Entry 8WIW (electron microscopy, 5.60 A resolution (low resolution: residue-level contacts below are approximate; hydrogen-bond / salt-bridge calls are withheld)); this record covers chains Z and a of the 238 polymer chains in the assembly.

Chain Z (and a):
Protein: Flagellar motor switch protein FliG
Source organism: Salmonella enterica subsp. enterica serovar Typhimurium str. LT2
Notes: chain a of this document is another copy of the same molecule, construct and numbering; everything in this record applies to it too
Reference sequence: P0A1J9 (FLIG_SALTY); residue numbers follow UniProt; this construct covers 1-331
Sequence (331 residues; numbered 1 to 331; the number before each row is that of its first residue):
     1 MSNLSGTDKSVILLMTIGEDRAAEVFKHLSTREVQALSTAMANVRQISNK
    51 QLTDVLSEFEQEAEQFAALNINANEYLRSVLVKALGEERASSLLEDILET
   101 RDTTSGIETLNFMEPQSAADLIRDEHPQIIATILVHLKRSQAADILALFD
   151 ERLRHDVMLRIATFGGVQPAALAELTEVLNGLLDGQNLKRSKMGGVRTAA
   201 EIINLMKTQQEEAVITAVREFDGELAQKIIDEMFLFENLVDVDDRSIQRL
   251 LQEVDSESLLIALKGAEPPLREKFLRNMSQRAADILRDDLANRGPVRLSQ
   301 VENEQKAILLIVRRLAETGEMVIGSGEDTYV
Not modelled in the structure: 1-3, 86-95, 324-331
Curated features (UniProtKB/Swiss-Prot):
  - motif: Glu125 to Gln128 (Part of the EHPQR-motif)
  - site: Arg160 (Part of the EHPQR-motif)
From the paper describing this entry:
  - conformationally variable residues (domain motion): Arg281, Asp288, Asp289

Chain Z / chain a interface:
Residue-residue contacts (58):
  Gln65(Z) with Ser48(a)
  Phe66(Z) with Gln46(a); Ile47(a); Ser48(a)
  Ala67(Z) with Ser48(a); Asn49(a)
  Ala68(Z) with Ile47(a)
  Leu69(Z) with Ile47(a)
  Asn70(Z) with Val44(a); Arg45(a); Gln46(a)
  Ile71(Z) with Met15(a)
  Ala73(Z) with Met41(a)
  Tyr76(Z) with Leu14(a); Met15(a); Gly18(a); Glu19(a); Ala22(a); Met41(a)
  Leu77(Z) with Ser38(a); Met41(a)
  Ser79(Z) with Glu19(a)
  Val80(Z) with Glu19(a); Ala22(a); Ala23(a); Phe26(a)
  Leu81(Z) with Ser38(a)
  Lys83(Z) with Glu19(a); Asp20(a); Ala23(a); Lys27(a)
  Ala84(Z) with Ala23(a); Phe26(a)
  Ile97(Z) with Ala42(a)
  Arg101(Z) with Asn43(a); Arg45(a)
  Arg139(Z) with Met193(a); Thr198(a); Glu201(a); Ile202(a); Leu205(a)
  Ser140(Z) with Leu205(a)
  Ala142(Z) with Ile202(a)
  Ala143(Z) with Ile202(a); Met206(a)
  Ala147(Z) with Gln210(a)
  Arg154(Z) with Val214(a)
  His155(Z) with Ala213(a); Val214(a); Ala217(a)
  Met158(Z) with Ala199(a); Ile203(a); Val214(a)
  Leu159(Z) with Phe221(a); Leu225(a)
  Ile161(Z) with Gly194(a)
  Ala162(Z) with Gly194(a); Leu225(a)
Interface residues without a listed pair, chain Z (37 interface residues in all): Glu64, Asp96, Leu98, Leu134, Val135, His136, Asp144, Leu146, Phe164
Interface residues without a listed pair, chain a (38 interface residues in all): Val34, Gln35, Lys192, Val218

Overview:
Chain Z and chain a form an interface of 37 and 38 residues respectively. The paper reports conformational
variability at Arg281(Z), Asp288(Z) and Asp289(Z).
Both chains are Flagellar motor switch protein FliG (Salmonella enterica subsp. enterica serovar Typhimurium
str. LT2). Entry 8WIW (Cryo-EM structure of the flagellar C ring in the CW state) was determined by electron
microscopy together with 8WHT, 8WK3, 8WK4, 8WKI, 8WKK, 8WKQ and 11 further entries from the same study.
